5G06 - chains B and H of the 11 polymer chains in the assembly; structure by electron microscopy, 4.20 A resolution (low resolution: residue-level contacts below are approximate; hydrogen-bond / salt-bridge calls are withheld).

== Chain B ==
Name: Exosome complex component SKI6
Organism: Saccharomyces cerevisiae
Reference sequence: P46948 (RRP41_YEAST); residue numbers follow UniProt; this construct covers 1-246
Chain sequence (246 residues; each row starts with the number of its first residue):
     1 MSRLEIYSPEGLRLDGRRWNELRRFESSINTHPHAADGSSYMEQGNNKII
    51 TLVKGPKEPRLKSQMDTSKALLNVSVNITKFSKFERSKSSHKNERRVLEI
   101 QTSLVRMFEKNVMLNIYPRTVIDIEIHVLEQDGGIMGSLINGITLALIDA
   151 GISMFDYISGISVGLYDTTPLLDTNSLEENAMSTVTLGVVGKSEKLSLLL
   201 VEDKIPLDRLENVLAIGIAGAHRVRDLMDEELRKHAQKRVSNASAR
Unresolved in the structure: 1-2, 243-246
Swiss-Prot annotation at these positions:
  - mutagenesis: K62 to S63 (Impairs RNA-binding (at the proposed ring entry site)), R95 to R96 (Impairs RNA-binding (at the proposed ring exit site))

== Chain H ==
Name: Exosome complex component RRP4
Organism: Saccharomyces cerevisiae
Reference sequence: P38792 (RRP4_YEAST); residue numbers follow UniProt; this construct covers 1-359
Chain sequence (359 residues; row label = number of the first residue in the row):
     1 MSEVITITKRNGAFQNSSNLSYNNTGISDDENDEEDIYMHDVNSASKSES
    51 DSQIVTPGELVTDDPIWMRGHGTYFLDNMTYSSVAGTVSRVNRLLSVIPL
   101 KGRYAPETGDHVVGRIAEVGNKRWKVDIGGKQHAVLMLGSVNLPGGILRR
   151 KSESDELQMRSFLKEGDLLNAEVQSLFQDGSASLHTRSLKYGKLRNGMFC
   201 QVPSSLIVRAKNHTHNLPGNITVVLGVNGYIWLRKTSQMDLARDTPSANN
   251 SSSIKSTGPTGAVSLNPSITRLEEESSWQIYSDENDPSISNNIRQAICRY
   301 ANVIKALAFCEIGITQQRIVSAYEASMVYSNVGELIEKNVMESIGSDILT
   351 AEKMRGNGN
Unresolved in the structure: 1, 17-49, 245-274, 358-359
Swiss-Prot annotation at these positions:
  - modified residue: S2 (N-acetylserine), S28 (Phosphoserine), S268 (Phosphoserine)
  - mutagenesis: L136 (L136P: In RRP4-1; temperature-sensitive(ts) lethal mutation)

== How chain B and chain H interact ==
Contacting residue pairs (54):
  S28(B) - Q15(H)
  N30(B) - K101(H)
  T31(B) - Q15(H)
  D37(B) - K101(H)
  D37(B) - R103(H)
  Y41(B) - F14(H)
  Y41(B) - Q15(H)
  P56(B) - R103(H)
  P56(B) - G130(H)
  E58(B) - K125(H)
  E58(B) - Q132(H)
  E58(B) - H133(H)
  R60(B) - A117(H)
  K62(B) - E118(H)
  M113(B) - S83(H)
  I116(B) - K131(H)
  P118(B) - Q132(H)
  P118(B) - D179(H)
  R119(B) - Q132(H)
  R119(B) - D179(H)
  T120(B) - K131(H)
  I148(B) - V55(H)
  I148(B) - P57(H)
  I148(B) - A85(H)
  D149(B) - K101(H)
  G151(B) - V84(H)
  S153(B) - S83(H)
  S153(B) - V84(H)
  M154(B) - P57(H)
  M154(B) - S83(H)
  F155(B) - P57(H)
  F155(B) - G58(H)
  F155(B) - Y74(H)
  D156(B) - P57(H)
  D156(B) - G58(H)
  Y157(B) - V55(H)
  Y157(B) - T56(H)
  R225(B) - T56(H)
  R225(B) - P57(H)
  R225(B) - G58(H)
  D229(B) - T56(H)
  L232(B) - V55(H)
  R233(B) - S50(H)
  R233(B) - S52(H)
  R233(B) - V55(H)
  R233(B) - T56(H)
  R233(B) - E59(H)
  K234(B) - S50(H)
  A236(B) - S52(H)
  A236(B) - V55(H)
  A236(B) - L100(H)
  Q237(B) - S50(H)
  Q237(B) - D51(H)
  R239(B) - L100(H)
Interface residues without a listed pair, chain B (36 interface residues in all): I50, K57, M65, Y117, A150, N242
Interface residues without a listed pair, chain H (27 interface residues in all): G102, E311

== Overview ==
The interface between chain B and chain H involves 36 residues on one side and 27 on the other. Curated
annotation (UniProt) lists 4 mutagenesis sites on chain B; one mutagenesis site on chain H.
Here chain B is Exosome complex component SKI6 and chain H is Exosome complex component RRP4, both from
Saccharomyces cerevisiae. Entry 5G06 (Cryo-EM structure of yeast cytoplasmic exosome) was determined by
electron microscopy.
